Entry 5AHS (X-ray diffraction, 2.30 A resolution); this record covers chain A.

== Chain A ==
Molecule: Acyl-CoA dehydrogenase
Source organism: Advenella mimigardefordensis DPN7
Notes: EC 3.13.1.4
UniProtKB: K4L7X3 (K4L7X3_9BURK); residue numbers follow UniProt; this construct covers 1-401
Amino-acid sequence (401 residues; numbered 1 to 401; the number before each row is that of its first residue):
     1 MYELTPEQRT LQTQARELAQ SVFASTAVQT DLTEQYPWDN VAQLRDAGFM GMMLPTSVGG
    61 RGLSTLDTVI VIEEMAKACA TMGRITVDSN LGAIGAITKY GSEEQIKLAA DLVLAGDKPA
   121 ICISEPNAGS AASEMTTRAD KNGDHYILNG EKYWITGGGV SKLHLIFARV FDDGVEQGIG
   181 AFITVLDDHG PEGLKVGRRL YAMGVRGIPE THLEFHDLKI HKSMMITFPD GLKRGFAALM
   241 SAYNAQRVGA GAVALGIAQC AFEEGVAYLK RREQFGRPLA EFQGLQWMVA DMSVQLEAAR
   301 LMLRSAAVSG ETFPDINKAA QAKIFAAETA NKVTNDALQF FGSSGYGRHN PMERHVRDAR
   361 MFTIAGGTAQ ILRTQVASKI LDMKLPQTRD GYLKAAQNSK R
Disordered / not traced: 1, 393-401
Ligand contacts:
  - coenzyme A (COA): Ile123, Ser124, Gly129, Ser130, Ala132, Ser133, Ala237, Met240, Ser241, Tyr243, Asn244, Arg247, Ile316, Gly366, Gly367, Ile371, Lys384, Leu385
  - FAD (flavin-adenine dinucleotide): Arg84, Ile121, Cys122, Ile123, Ser124, Gly129, Ser130, Tyr153, Trp154, Ile155, Thr156, Glu210, Met361, Ile364, Ala365, Gly366, Gly367, Thr368, Gln370, Ile371, Gln387
Swiss-Prot annotation at these positions:
  - binding site (FAD): Ile121 to Ser124, Ser130, Tyr153 to Thr156, Arg272, Gln339, Ser343, Gly366 to Gln370, Gln387
  - binding site (substrate): Tyr243, Asn244
  - site: Arg84 (Important for activity)
  - mutagenesis: Arg84 (R84K: Loss of activity), Gln246 (Q246E: Slight decrease in catalytic efficiency, but still acts as a desulfinase. Does not gain acyl-CoA dehydrogenase activity)
Reported in the primary citation:
  - binding site for coenzyme A: Ser130, Phe236, Met240, Tyr243, Asn244, Arg247, Ile316, Lys384
  - conformationally variable residues (loop rearrangement): Gly143, Asp173, Gly190
  - catalytic residues: Arg84
  - binding site for succinic acid: Asp88, Gln246 (from molecular simulation)
  - binding site for flavin-adenine dinucleotide: Arg84, Gly366 (from molecular simulation)
  - mutagenesis - R84K: abolished catalytic activity
  - mutagenesis - R84K: unchanged stability
  - mutagenesis - Q246E (about 25%): increased catalytic activity
  - mutagenesis - Q246E: unchanged catalytic activity (acyl-CoA dehydrogenase activity)

== In short ==
Ligands of chain A: flavin-adenine dinucleotide and coenzyme A. From UniProt: 18 FAD-binding residues,
substrate-binding residues Tyr243 and Asn244 and 2 mutagenesis sites. The paper reports the catalytic residue
Arg84; R84K abolishes catalytic activity.
Chain A is Acyl-CoA dehydrogenase (Advenella mimigardefordensis DPN7); the structure,
3-Sulfinopropionyl-Coenzyme A (3SP-CoA) desulfinase from Advenella mimgardefordensis DPN7T: holo crystal
structure with the substrate analog succinyl-CoA, was determined by X-ray diffraction, deposited together with
5AF7.
